5W9L - chains A and J of the 10 polymer chains in the assembly; structure by electron microscopy, 4.80 A resolution (low resolution: residue-level contacts below are approximate; hydrogen-bond / salt-bridge calls are withheld).

# Chain A (and J)
Name: Spike glycoprotein
Organism: Middle East respiratory syndrome-related coronavirus
Notes: chain J of this document is another copy of the same molecule, construct and numbering; everything in this record applies to it too
UniProtKB: W5ZZF5 (W5ZZF5_9BETC); residues 1-1291 here = UniProt positions 1-1291
Amino-acid sequence (1329 residues; numbered 1 to 1329; the number before each row is that of its first residue):
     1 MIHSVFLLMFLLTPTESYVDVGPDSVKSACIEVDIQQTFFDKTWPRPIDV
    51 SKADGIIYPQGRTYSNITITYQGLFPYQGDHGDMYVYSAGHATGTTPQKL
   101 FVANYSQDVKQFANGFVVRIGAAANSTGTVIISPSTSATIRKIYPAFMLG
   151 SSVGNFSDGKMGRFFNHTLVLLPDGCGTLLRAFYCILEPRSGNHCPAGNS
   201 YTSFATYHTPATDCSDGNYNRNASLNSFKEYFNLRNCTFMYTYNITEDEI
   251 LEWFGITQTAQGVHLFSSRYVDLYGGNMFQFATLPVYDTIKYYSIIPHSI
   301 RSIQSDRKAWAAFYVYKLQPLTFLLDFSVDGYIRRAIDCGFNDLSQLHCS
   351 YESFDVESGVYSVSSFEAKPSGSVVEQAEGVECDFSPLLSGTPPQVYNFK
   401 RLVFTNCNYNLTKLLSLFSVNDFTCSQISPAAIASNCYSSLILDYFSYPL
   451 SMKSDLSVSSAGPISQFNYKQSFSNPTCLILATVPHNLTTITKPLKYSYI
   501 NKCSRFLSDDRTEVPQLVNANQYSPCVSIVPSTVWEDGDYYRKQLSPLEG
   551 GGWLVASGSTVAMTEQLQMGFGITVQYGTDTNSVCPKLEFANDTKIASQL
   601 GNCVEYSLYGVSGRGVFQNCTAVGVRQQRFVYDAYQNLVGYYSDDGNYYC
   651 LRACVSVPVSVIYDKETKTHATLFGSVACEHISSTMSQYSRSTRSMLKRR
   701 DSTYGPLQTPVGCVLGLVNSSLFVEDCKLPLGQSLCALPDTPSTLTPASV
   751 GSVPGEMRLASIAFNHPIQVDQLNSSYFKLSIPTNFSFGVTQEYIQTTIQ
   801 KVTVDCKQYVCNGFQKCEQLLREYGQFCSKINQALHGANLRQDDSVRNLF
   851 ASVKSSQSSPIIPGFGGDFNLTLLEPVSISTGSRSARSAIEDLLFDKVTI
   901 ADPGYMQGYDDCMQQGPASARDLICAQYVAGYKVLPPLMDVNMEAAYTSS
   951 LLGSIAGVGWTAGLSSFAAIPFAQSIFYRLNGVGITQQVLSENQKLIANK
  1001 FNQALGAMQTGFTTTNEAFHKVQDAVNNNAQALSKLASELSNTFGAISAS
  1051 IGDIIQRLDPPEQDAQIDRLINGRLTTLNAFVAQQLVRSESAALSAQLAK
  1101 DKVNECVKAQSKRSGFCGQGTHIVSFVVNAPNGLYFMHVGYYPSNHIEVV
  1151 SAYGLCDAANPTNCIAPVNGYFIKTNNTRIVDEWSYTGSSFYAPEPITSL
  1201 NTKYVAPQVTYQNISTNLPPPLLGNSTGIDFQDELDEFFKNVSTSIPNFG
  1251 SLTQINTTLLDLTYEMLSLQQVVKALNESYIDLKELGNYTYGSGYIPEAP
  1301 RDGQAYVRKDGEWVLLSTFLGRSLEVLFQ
Not modelled in the structure: 1-752, 878-885, 1176-1182, 1224-1329 (chain J: 1-17, 744-1329)
Sequence notes: conflict F506 (Leu in W5ZZF5), A748 (Arg in W5ZZF5), G751 (Arg in W5ZZF5); engineered mutation P1060 (Val in W5ZZF5), P1061 (Leu in W5ZZF5); expression tag (1292-1329)
Disulfides: C806-C828, C811-C817, C912-C925, C1106-C1117, C1156-C1164
What the authors report for this chain:
  - mutagenesis - V1060P/L1061P (>50-fold): increased expression

# How chain A and chain J interact
Pairs across the interface (60):
  D805(A) - S364(J)
  D805(A) - S365(J)
  Q808(A) - S365(J)
  Q808(A) - E367(J)
  G813(A) - E367(J)
  R822(A) - P320(J)
  R822(A) - T322(J)
  S829(A) - S350(J)
  Q833(A) - S350(J)
  Q833(A) - Y351(J)
  H836(A) - V360(J)
  H836(A) - Y361(J)
  Y905(A) - S676(J)
  M906(A) - S676(J)
  M906(A) - P710(J)
  M906(A) - V711(J)
  Q907(A) - S676(J)
  G908(A) - S676(J)
  Y909(A) - V655(J)
  Y909(A) - S656(J)
  Y909(A) - V657(J)
  Y909(A) - S676(J)
  Y909(A) - V677(J)
  Y909(A) - H681(J)
  D910(A) - H681(J)
  D911(A) - R652(J)
  C912(A) - R652(J)
  C912(A) - V655(J)
  M913(A) - V655(J)
  Q914(A) - V616(J)
  Q914(A) - Q618(J)
  A918(A) - R652(J)
  A920(A) - R652(J)
  C925(A) - R652(J)
  Y928(A) - V655(J)
  Y928(A) - S656(J)
  Y928(A) - P658(J)
  Y928(A) - S676(J)
  K933(A) - S362(J)
  K933(A) - V363(J)
  K933(A) - V659(J)
  P936(A) - L731(J)
  P936(A) - G732(J)
  P937(A) - G732(J)
  P937(A) - Q733(J)
  L938(A) - P730(J)
  L938(A) - Q733(J)
  D940(A) - Q733(J)
  D940(A) - S734(J)
  S1038(A) - Y635(J)
  Q1056(A) - A432(J)
  R1057(A) - I428(J)
  R1057(A) - S429(J)
  R1057(A) - A432(J)
  R1057(A) - N436(J)
  R1057(A) - Y577(J)
  L1058(A) - Q427(J)
  L1058(A) - I428(J)
  D1059(A) - S429(J)
  D1059(A) - P430(J)
Other interface residues (no listed pair), chain A (39 interface residues in all): T803, K807, N812, R847, P917, R921, V929, I1047
Other interface residues (no listed pair), chain J (42 interface residues in all): Q72, L321, C654, A678, D726

# Summary
39 residues of chain A and 42 residues of chain J are in contact. From the paper: V1060P/L1061P of chain A
increase expression.
Both chains are Spike glycoprotein (Middle East respiratory syndrome-related coronavirus). Entry 5W9L (MERS S
ectodomain trimer in complex with variable domain of neutralizing antibody G4) was determined by electron
microscopy together with 5VZR, 5W9H, 5W9I, 5W9J, 5W9K, 5W9M and 3 further entries from the same study.
